Entry 6WUB (electron microscopy, 3.20 A resolution); this record covers chains a and q of the 12 polymer chains in the assembly.

[Chain a]
Molecule: 16S rRNA
From: Enterococcus faecalis OG1RF
Sequence (1548 nucleotides; each row starts with the number of its first residue):
     3 UGAGAGUUUG AUCCUGGCUC AGGACGAACG CUGGCGGCGU GCCUAAUACA UGCAAGUCGA
    63 ACGCUUCUUU CCUCCCGAGU GCUUGCACUC AAUUGGAAAG AGGAGUGGCG GACGGGUGAG
   123 UAACACGUGG GUAACCUACC CAUCAGAGGG GGAUAACACU UGGAAACAGG UGCUAAUACC
   183 GCAUAACAGU UUAUGCCGCA UGGCAUAAGA GUGAAAGGCG CUUUCGGGUG UCGCUGAUGG
   243 AUGGACCCGC GGUGCAUUAG CUAGUUGGUG AGGUAACGGC UCACCAAGGC CACGAUGCAU
   303 AGCCGACCUG AGAGGGUGAU CGGCCACACU GGGACUGAGA CACGGCCCAG ACUCCUACGG
   363 GAGGCAGCAG UAGGGAAUCU UCGGCAAUGG ACGAAAGUCU GACCGAGCAA CGCCGCGUGA
   423 GUGAAGAAGG UUUUCGGAUC GUAAAACUCU GUUGUUAGAG AAGAACAAGG ACGUUAGUAA
   483 CUGAACGUCC CCUGACGGUA UCUAACCAGA AAGCCACGGC UAACUACGUG CCAGCAGCCG
   543 CGGUAAUACG UAGGUGGCAA GCGUUGUCCG GAUUUAUUGG GCGUAAAGCG AGCGCAGGCG
   603 GUUUCUUAAG UCUGAUGUGA AAGCCCCCGG CUCAACCGGG GAGGGUCAUU GGAAACUGGG
   663 AGACUUGAGU GCAGAAGAGG AGAGUGGAAU UCCAUGUGUA GCGGUGAAAU GCGUAGAUAU
   723 AUGGAGGAAC ACCAGUGGCG AAGGCGGCUC UCUGGUCUGU AACUGACGCU GAGGCUCGAA
   783 AGCGUGGGGA GCAAACAGGA UUAGAUACCC UGGUAGUCCA CGCCGUAAAC GAUGAGUGCU
   843 AAGUGUUGGA GGGUUUCCGC CCUUCAGUGC UGCAGCAAAC GCAUUAAGCA CUCCGCCUGG
   903 GGAGUACGAC CGCAAGGUUG AAACUCAAAG GAAUUGACGG GGGCCCGCAC AAGCGGUGGA
   963 GCAUGUGGUU UAAUUCGAAG CAACGCGAAG AACCUUACCA GGUCUUGACA UCCUUUGACC
  1023 ACUCUAGAGA UAGAGCUUUC CCUUCGGGGA CAAAGUGACA GGUGGUGCAU GGUUGUCGUC
  1083 AGCUCGUGUC GUGAGAUGUU GGGUUAAGUC CCGCAACGAG CGCAACCCUU AUUGUUAGUU
  1143 GCCAUCAUUU AGUUGGGCAC UCUAGCGAGA CUGCCGGUGA CAAACCGGAG GAAGGUGGGG
  1203 AUGACGUCAA AUCAUCAUGC CCCUUAUGAC CUGGGCUACA CACGUGCUAC AAUGGGAAGU
  1263 ACAACGAGUC GCUAGACCGC GAGGUCAUGC AAAUCUCUUA AAGCUUCUCU CAGUUCGGAU
  1323 UGCAGGCUGC AACUCGCCUG CAUGAAGCCG GAAUCGCUAG UAAUCGCGGA UCAGCACGCC
  1383 GCGGUGAAUA CGUUCCCGGG CCUUGUACAC ACCGCCCGUC ACACCACGAG AGUUUGUAAC
  1443 ACCCGAAGUC GGUGAGGUAA CCUUUUUGGA GCCAGCCGCC UAAGGUGGGA UAGAUGAUUG
  1503 GGGUGAAGUC GUAACAAGGU AGCCGUAUCG GAAGGUGCGG CUGGAUCA
Unresolved in the structure: 72-96, 950-1080, 1125-1395

[Chain q]
Molecule: 30S ribosomal protein S17
From: Enterococcus faecalis OG1RF
Reference sequence: A0A1B4XKS3 (A0A1B4XKS3_ENTFL); residues 4-86 here = UniProt positions 4-86
Chain sequence (83 residues; numbered 4 to 86; the number before each row is that of its first residue):
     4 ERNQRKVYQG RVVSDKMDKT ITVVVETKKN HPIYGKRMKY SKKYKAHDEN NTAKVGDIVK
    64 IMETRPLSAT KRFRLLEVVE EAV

[How chain a and chain q interact]
Contacting residue pairs (59):
  G132(a) with Lys9(q), sugar contact
  G133(a) with Asn6(q), phosphate contact; Gln7(q), sugar contact
  U134(a) with Asn6(q), hydrogen bond to the phosphate; Arg8(q), sugar contact
  A135(a) with Glu4(q), base contact; Arg8(q), sugar contact
  A136(a) with Arg8(q), salt bridge to the phosphate; Arg68(q), salt bridge to the phosphate; Pro69(q), base contact
  G200(a) with Glu4(q), sugar contact
  C201(a) with Glu4(q), base contact; Asn6(q), hydrogen bond to the base; Arg8(q), hydrogen bond to the base; Met65(q), sugar contact; Arg77(q), hydrogen bond to the sugar
  A202(a) with Thr67(q), base contact; Arg77(q), sugar contact
  U203(a) with Arg68(q), hydrogen bond to the base
  C249(a) with Arg75(q), hydrogen bond to the phosphate
  C250(a) with Glu66(q), hydrogen bond to the sugar; Arg75(q), salt bridge to the phosphate
  G251(a) with Lys45(q), salt bridge to the phosphate; Tyr47(q), sugar contact
  C252(a) with Tyr43(q), hydrogen bond to the phosphate; Lys45(q), phosphate contact
  U268(a) with Met20(q), hydrogen bond to the sugar
  G269(a) with Met20(q), sugar contact; Asp21(q), hydrogen bond to the sugar; Thr23(q), hydrogen bond to the phosphate; Ser71(q), phosphate contact; Ala72(q), phosphate contact; Thr73(q), hydrogen bond to the phosphate
  G270(a) with Asp21(q), sugar contact; Lys22(q), phosphate contact; Ser71(q), hydrogen bond to the phosphate; Lys74(q), phosphate contact
  C279(a) with Arg68(q), hydrogen bond to the sugar; Pro69(q), hydrogen bond to the sugar
  G280(a) with Pro69(q), sugar contact; Leu70(q), phosphate contact; Ser71(q), hydrogen bond to the sugar; Ala72(q), sugar contact
  G290(a) with Lys19(q), salt bridge to the phosphate; Met20(q), sugar contact
  G291(a) with Ser17(q), hydrogen bond to the phosphate; Lys48(q), phosphate contact
  C292(a) with Lys46(q), phosphate contact; Lys48(q), salt bridge to the phosphate
  C293(a) with Lys46(q), salt bridge to the phosphate
  C295(a) with Lys42(q), base contact; Tyr43(q), base contact; Ser44(q), hydrogen bond to the base
  U579(a) with Tyr37(q), sugar contact
  G600(a) with Lys39(q), hydrogen bond to the phosphate; Lys42(q), phosphate contact
  C601(a) with Lys39(q), salt bridge to the phosphate
  G612(a) with Arg40(q), hydrogen bond to the sugar
  U651(a) with Lys9(q), salt bridge to the phosphate
Also at the interface, not in a pair above, chain a (32 interface residues in all): G281, C282, U613, A650
Also at the interface, not in a pair above, chain q (36 interface residues in all): Tyr11, Thr25, Ile36

[In short]
32 residues of chain a and 36 residues of chain q are in contact; the contacts include 20 hydrogen bonds and 9
salt bridges. Polar contacts include C201(a)-Asn6(q), C201(a)-Arg8(q) and U203(a)-Arg68(q).
Here chain a is 16S rRNA and chain q is 30S ribosomal protein S17, both from Enterococcus faecalis OG1RF.
Entry 6WUB (30S subunit (head) of 70S Ribosome Enterococcus faecalis MultiBody refinement) was determined by
electron microscopy together with 6WUA from the same study.
